6KYE - chains A and B of the 4 polymer chains in the assembly; structure by X-ray diffraction, 2.28 A resolution.

== Chain A ==
Protein: Hemoglobin subunit alpha
From: Homo sapiens
UniProt: P69905 (HBA_HUMAN); residues 0-141 here correspond to UniProt positions 1-142 (UniProt number = residue number + 1)
Sequence (142 residues; row label = number of the first residue in the row; numbering starts at 0):
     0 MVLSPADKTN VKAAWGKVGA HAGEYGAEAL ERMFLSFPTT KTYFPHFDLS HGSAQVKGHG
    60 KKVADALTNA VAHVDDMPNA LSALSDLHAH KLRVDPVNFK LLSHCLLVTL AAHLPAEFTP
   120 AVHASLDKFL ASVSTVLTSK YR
Unresolved in the structure: 0, 141
Ion coordination: heme Fe: H87 (together with carbon monoxide)
Residues lining bound ligands:
  - carbon monoxide (CMO): L29, F43, H58, V62, H87, L101
  - heme (HEM): M32, T39, Y42, F43, F46, H58, K61, V62, A65, L66, L83, L86, H87, L91, V93, N97, F98, L101, V132, L136
Swiss-Prot annotation at these positions:
  - binding site (O2): H58
  - binding site (heme b): H87
  - site: T8, N9 (Microbial infection: Cleavage), K11 (Not glycated), A13, W14 (Microbial infection: Cleavage), Y24, G25 (Microbial infection: Cleavage), L29, E30 (Microbial infection: Cleavage), H45, F46 (Microbial infection: Cleavage), D47, L48 (Microbial infection: Cleavage), S52, A53 (Microbial infection: Cleavage), V55, K56 (Microbial infection: Cleavage), K56 (Not glycated), G59, K60 (Microbial infection: Cleavage), K60 (Not glycated), K90 (Not glycated), L91, R92 (Microbial infection: Cleavage), K99 (Not glycated), L106, V107 (Microbial infection: Cleavage), T108, L109 (Microbial infection: Cleavage), V121, H122 (Microbial infection: Cleavage), S133, T134 (Microbial infection: Cleavage)
  - modified residue: S3 (Phosphoserine), K7 (N6-succinyllysine), T8 (Phosphothreonine), K11 (N6-succinyllysine), K16 (N6-acetyllysine), Y24 (Phosphotyrosine), S35 (Phosphoserine), K40 (N6-succinyllysine), S49 (Phosphoserine), S102 (Phosphoserine), T108 (Phosphothreonine), S124 (Phosphoserine), S131 (Phosphoserine), T134 (Phosphothreonine), T137 (Phosphothreonine), S138 (Phosphoserine)
  - glycosylation (N-linked (Glc) (glycation) lysine): K7, K16, K40, K61

== Chain B ==
Protein: Hemoglobin subunit beta
From: Homo sapiens
UniProt: P68871 (HBB_HUMAN); residues 0-146 here correspond to UniProt positions 1-147 (UniProt number = residue number + 1)
Sequence (147 residues; each row starts with the number of its first residue; numbering starts at 0):
     0 MVHLTPEEKS AVTALWGKVN VDEVGGEALG RLLVVYPWTQ RFFESFGDLS TPDAVMGNPK
    60 VKAHGKKVLG AFSDGLAHLD NLKGTFATLS ELHCDKLHVD PENFRLLGNV LVCVLAHHFG
   120 KEFTPPVQAA YQKVVAGVAN ALAHKYH
Unresolved in the structure: 0
Ion coordination: heme Fe: H92 (together with carbon monoxide)
Residues lining bound ligands:
  - carbon monoxide (CMO): L28, F42, H63, V67, H92
  - heme (HEM): L31, T38, F41, F42, F45, H63, K66, V67, A70, F71, F85, L88, L91, H92, L96, V98, N102, F103, L106, V137, L141
Swiss-Prot annotation at these positions:
  - binding site ((2R)-2,3-bisphosphoglycerate): V1, H2, K82, H143
  - binding site (heme b): H63, H92
  - site: E7, K8 (Microbial infection: Cleavage), G25, E26 (Microbial infection: Cleavage), G29, R30 (Microbial infection: Cleavage), Y35, P36 (Microbial infection: Cleavage), W37, T38 (Microbial infection: Cleavage), F45, G46 (Microbial infection: Cleavage), D52, A53 (Microbial infection: Cleavage), G56, N57 (Microbial infection: Cleavage), K59 (Not glycated), F71, S72 (Microbial infection: Cleavage), G74, L75 (Microbial infection: Cleavage), K82 (Not glycated), T84, F85 (Microbial infection: Cleavage), H92, C93 (Microbial infection: Cleavage), K95 (Not glycated), R104, L105 (Microbial infection: Cleavage), L110, V111 (Microbial infection: Cleavage), G119, K120 (Microbial infection: Cleavage), F122, T123 (Microbial infection: Cleavage), A128, A129 (Microbial infection: Cleavage) and 2 more in UniProt
  - modified residue: V1 (N-acetylvaline), S9 (Phosphoserine), T12 (Phosphothreonine), S44 (Phosphoserine), T50 (Phosphothreonine), K59 (N6-acetyllysine), K82 (N6-acetyllysine), T87 (Phosphothreonine), C93 (S-nitrosocysteine), K144 (N6-acetyllysine)
  - glycosylation: V1 (N-linked (Glc) (glycation) valine), K8 (N-linked (Glc) (glycation) lysine), K17 (N-linked (Glc) (glycation) lysine), K66 (N-linked (Glc) (glycation) lysine), K120 (N-linked (Glc) (glycation) lysine), K144 (N-linked (Glc) (glycation) lysine)

== How chain A and chain B interact ==
Contacting residue pairs (38; chain A residue first):
  E30(A) - P124(B)
  R31(A) - F122(B)  hydrogen bond (side chain-backbone)
  R31(A) - T123(B)
  R31(A) - P124(B)
  R31(A) - Q127(B)  hydrogen bond
  L34(A) - P124(B)  hydrophobic
  L34(A) - P125(B)
  L34(A) - A128(B)
  S35(A) - Q127(B)  hydrogen bond
  S35(A) - A128(B)
  S35(A) - Q131(B)
  F36(A) - Q131(B)
  H103(A) - N108(B)
  H103(A) - V111(B)
  H103(A) - Q131(B)  hydrogen bond
  C104(A) - Q127(B)
  V107(A) - V111(B)  hydrophobic
  V107(A) - A115(B)
  V107(A) - Q127(B)
  A110(A) - C112(B)
  A110(A) - A115(B)
  A110(A) - H116(B)
  A111(A) - A115(B)
  A111(A) - G119(B)
  A111(A) - K120(B)
  L113(A) - H116(B)
  P114(A) - H116(B)  hydrogen bond (backbone-side chain)
  F117(A) - R30(B)  hydrogen bond (backbone-side chain)
  F117(A) - H116(B)
  T118(A) - R30(B)
  P119(A) - R30(B)
  P119(A) - V33(B)
  P119(A) - M55(B)  hydrophobic
  H122(A) - R30(B)  hydrogen bond
  H122(A) - V34(B)
  A123(A) - V34(B)  hydrophobic
  D126(A) - V34(B)
  D126(A) - Y35(B)
Other interface residues (no listed pair), chain A (22 interface residues in all): L100, L106, A120, K127
Other interface residues (no listed pair), chain B (22 interface residues in all): P51, R104, V109

== In short ==
The chain A/chain B interface involves 22 residues from each chain; the contacts include 7 hydrogen bonds.
Among the polar pairs are R31(A)-F122(B), R31(A)-Q127(B) and S35(A)-Q127(B). Chain A binds heme and carbon
monoxide. Chain B binds heme and carbon monoxide.
Here chain A is Hemoglobin subunit alpha and chain B is Hemoglobin subunit beta, both from Homo sapiens. Entry
6KYE (The crystal structure of recombinant human adult hemoglobin) was determined by X-ray diffraction.
